4IIJ - chains D and E of the 6 polymer chains in the assembly; structure by X-ray diffraction, 2.60 A resolution.

[Chain D]
Name: Tubulin beta-2B chain
Organism: Bos taurus
Reference sequence: Q6B856 (TBB2B_BOVIN); the author numbering skips numbers that UniProt does not, so the offset changes along the chain: 1-42 = UniProt 1-42; 45-360 = UniProt 43-358; 369-455 = UniProt 359-445
Sequence (445 residues; each row starts with the number of its first residue; note: 10 numbers in that range are skipped by the numbering (no residue carries them; nothing is unmodelled there)):
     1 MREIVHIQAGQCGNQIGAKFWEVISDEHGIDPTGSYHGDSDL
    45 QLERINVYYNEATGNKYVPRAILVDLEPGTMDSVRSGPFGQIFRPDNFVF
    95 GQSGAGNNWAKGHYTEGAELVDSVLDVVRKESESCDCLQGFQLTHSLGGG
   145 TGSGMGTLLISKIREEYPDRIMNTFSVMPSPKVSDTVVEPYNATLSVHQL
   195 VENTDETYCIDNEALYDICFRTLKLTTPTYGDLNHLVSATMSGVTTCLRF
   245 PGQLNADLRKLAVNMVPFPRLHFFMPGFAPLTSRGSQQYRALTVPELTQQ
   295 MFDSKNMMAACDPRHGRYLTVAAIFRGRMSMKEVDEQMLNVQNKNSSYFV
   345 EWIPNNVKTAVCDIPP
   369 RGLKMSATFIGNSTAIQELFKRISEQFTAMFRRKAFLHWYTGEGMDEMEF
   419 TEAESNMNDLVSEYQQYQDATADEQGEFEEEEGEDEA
Not modelled in the structure: 1, 276-284, 442-455
Residues lining bound ligands: GDP (guanosine-5'-diphosphate): Gly10, Gln11, Cys12, Gln15, Ile16, Asn101, Ser140, Gly142, Gly143, Gly144, Thr145, Gly146, Ser147, Val171, Pro173, Val177, Ser178, Glu183, Asn206, Leu209, Tyr224, Leu227, Asn228

[Chain E]
Name: Stathmin-4
Organism: Rattus norvegicus
Reference sequence: P63043 (STMN4_RAT); residues 3-145 here correspond to UniProt positions 47-189 (UniProt number = residue number + 44)
Sequence (143 residues; each row starts with the number of its first residue):
     3 MADMEVIELNKCTSGQSFEVILKPPSFDGVPEFNASLPRRRDPSLEEIQK
    53 KLEAAEERRKYQEAELLKHLAEKREHEREVIQKAIEENNNFIKMAKEKLA
   103 QKMESNKENREAHLAAMLERLQEKDKHAEEVRKNKELKEEASR
Not modelled in the structure: 3-5, 28-43, 144-145
Construct notes: cloning artifact (3-4)

[Interface between chain D and chain E]
Contacting residue pairs (26):
  Tyr108(D) - His129(E)  hydrogen bond
  Tyr108(D) - Ala130(E)  hydrophobic
  Tyr108(D) - Val133(E)  hydrophobic
  Tyr108(D) - Arg134(E)  hydrogen bond (backbone-side chain)
  Ala112(D) - Arg134(E)
  Ser155(D) - Leu123(E)
  Ser155(D) - Lys126(E)
  Lys156(D) - Asp127(E)  salt bridge
  Arg158(D) - Leu123(E)
  Glu159(D) - Leu120(E)
  Glu159(D) - Leu123(E)
  Glu159(D) - Asp127(E)
  Pro162(D) - Met119(E)  hydrophobic
  Gln193(D) - Lys126(E)  hydrogen bond
  Asn197(D) - Leu123(E)
  Asn197(D) - Lys126(E)
  Thr409(D) - Lys140(E)  hydrogen bond (backbone-side chain)
  Gly410(D) - Lys137(E)
  Gly410(D) - Lys140(E)  hydrogen bond (backbone-side chain)
  Glu411(D) - Lys137(E)  salt bridge
  Glu411(D) - Lys140(E)
  Gly412(D) - Val133(E)
  Gly412(D) - Asn136(E)  hydrogen bond (backbone-side chain)
  Gly412(D) - Lys140(E)
  Met413(D) - Val133(E)
  Glu417(D) - His129(E)  salt bridge
Other interface residues (no listed pair), chain D (17 interface residues in all): Thr109, Asp163
Other interface residues (no listed pair), chain E (14 interface residues in all): Arg112, Gln124

[Overview]
The interface between chain D and chain E involves 17 residues on one side and 14 on the other; the contacts
include 6 hydrogen bonds and 3 salt bridges. Polar contacts include Lys156(D)-Asp127(E), Glu411(D)-Lys137(E)
and Glu417(D)-His129(E). Ligands of chain D: GDP.
Chain D is Tubulin beta-2B chain (Bos taurus) and chain E is Stathmin-4 (Rattus norvegicus); the structure,
Crystal structure of tubulin-stathmin-TTL-apo complex, was determined by X-ray diffraction together with 4IHJ
from the same study.
